6TYG - chains I and D of the 9 polymer chains in the assembly; structure by X-ray diffraction, 3.50 A resolution.

[Chain I]
Molecule: 9-nt RNA strand
Sequence (9 nucleotides; numbered 0 to 8; the number before each row is that of its first residue; numbering starts at 0):
     0 CACCCUCGA

[Chain D]
Name: DNA-directed RNA polymerase subunit beta'
Organism: Mycobacterium tuberculosis
Notes: EC 2.7.7.6
UniProt: A0A045J9E2 (A0A045J9E2_MYCTX); residue numbers follow UniProt; this construct covers 1-1316
Sequence (1316 residues; row label = number of the first residue in the row):
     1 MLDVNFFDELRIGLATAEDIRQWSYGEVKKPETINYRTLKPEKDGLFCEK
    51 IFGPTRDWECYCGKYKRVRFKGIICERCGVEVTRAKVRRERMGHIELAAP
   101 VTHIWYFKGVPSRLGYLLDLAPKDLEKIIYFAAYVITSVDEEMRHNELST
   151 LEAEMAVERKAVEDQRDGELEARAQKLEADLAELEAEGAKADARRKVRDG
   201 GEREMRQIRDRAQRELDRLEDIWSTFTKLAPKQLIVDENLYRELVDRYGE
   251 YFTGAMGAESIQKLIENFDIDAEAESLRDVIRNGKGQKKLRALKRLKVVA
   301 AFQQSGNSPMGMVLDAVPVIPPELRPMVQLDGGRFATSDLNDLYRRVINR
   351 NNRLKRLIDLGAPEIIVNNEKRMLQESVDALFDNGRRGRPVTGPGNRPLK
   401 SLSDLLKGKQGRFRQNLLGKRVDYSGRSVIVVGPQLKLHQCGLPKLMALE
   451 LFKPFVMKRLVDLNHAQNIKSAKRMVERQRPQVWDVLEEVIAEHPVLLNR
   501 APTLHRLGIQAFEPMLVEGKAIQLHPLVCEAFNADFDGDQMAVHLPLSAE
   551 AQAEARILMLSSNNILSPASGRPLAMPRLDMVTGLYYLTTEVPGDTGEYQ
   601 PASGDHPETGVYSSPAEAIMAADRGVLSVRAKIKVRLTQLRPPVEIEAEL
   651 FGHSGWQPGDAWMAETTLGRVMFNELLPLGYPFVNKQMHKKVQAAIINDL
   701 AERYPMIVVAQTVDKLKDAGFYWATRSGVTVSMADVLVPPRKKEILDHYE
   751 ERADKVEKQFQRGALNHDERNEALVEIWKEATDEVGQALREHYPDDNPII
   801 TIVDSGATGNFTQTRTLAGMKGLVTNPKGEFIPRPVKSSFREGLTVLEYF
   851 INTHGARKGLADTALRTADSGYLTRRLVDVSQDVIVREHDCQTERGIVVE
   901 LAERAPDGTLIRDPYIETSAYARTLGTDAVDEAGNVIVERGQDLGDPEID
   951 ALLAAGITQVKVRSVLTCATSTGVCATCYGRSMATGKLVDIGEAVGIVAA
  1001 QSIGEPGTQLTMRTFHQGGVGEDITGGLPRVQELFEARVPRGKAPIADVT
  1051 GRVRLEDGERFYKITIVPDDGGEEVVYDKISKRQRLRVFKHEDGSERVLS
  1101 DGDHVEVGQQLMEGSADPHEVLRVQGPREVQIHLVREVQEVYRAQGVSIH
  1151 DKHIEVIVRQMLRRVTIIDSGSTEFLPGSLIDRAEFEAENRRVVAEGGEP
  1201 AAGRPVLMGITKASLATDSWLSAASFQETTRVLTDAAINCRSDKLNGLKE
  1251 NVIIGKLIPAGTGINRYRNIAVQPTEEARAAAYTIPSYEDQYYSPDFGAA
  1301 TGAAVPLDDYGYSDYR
Unresolved in the structure: 1-5, 1012-1025, 1282-1316

[Chain I / chain D interface]
Pairs across the interface - 6 pairs, chain I then chain D:
  A1(I) - Lys400(D)  phosphate contact
  C2(I) - Lys400(D)  salt bridge to the phosphate
  A8(I) - Arg500(D)  hydrogen bond to the sugar
  A8(I) - Asp535(D)  phosphate contact
  A8(I) - Asp537(D)  phosphate contact
  A8(I) - Asp539(D)  hydrogen bond to the sugar
Also at the interface, not in a pair above, chain I (4 interface residues in all): G7
Also at the interface, not in a pair above, chain D (9 interface residues in all): Arg397, Arg427, Ala501, Gly538

[Overview]
The interface between chain I and chain D involves 4 residues on one side and 9 on the other, with 2 hydrogen
bonds and 1 salt bridge. Among the polar pairs are A8(I)-Arg500(D), A8(I)-Asp539(D) and C2(I)-Lys400(D).
Here chain I is a 9-nt RNA strand and chain D is DNA-directed RNA polymerase subunit beta' (Mycobacterium
tuberculosis). Entry 6TYG (Crystal structure of MTB sigma L transcription initiation complex with 9 nt long
RNA primer) was determined by X-ray diffraction, deposited together with 6KQD, 6KQE, 6KQF, 6KQG, 6KQH, 6KQL
and 6 further entries.
